PDB entry 8JPC | electron microscopy, 3.07 A resolution | chains R and G of the 4 polymer chains in the assembly

# Chain R
Name: Neurotensin receptor type 1
Source organism: Homo sapiens
UniProt: P30989 (NTR1_HUMAN); residues 1-418 here = UniProt positions 1-418
Chain sequence (418 residues; numbered 1 to 418; the number before each row is that of its first residue):
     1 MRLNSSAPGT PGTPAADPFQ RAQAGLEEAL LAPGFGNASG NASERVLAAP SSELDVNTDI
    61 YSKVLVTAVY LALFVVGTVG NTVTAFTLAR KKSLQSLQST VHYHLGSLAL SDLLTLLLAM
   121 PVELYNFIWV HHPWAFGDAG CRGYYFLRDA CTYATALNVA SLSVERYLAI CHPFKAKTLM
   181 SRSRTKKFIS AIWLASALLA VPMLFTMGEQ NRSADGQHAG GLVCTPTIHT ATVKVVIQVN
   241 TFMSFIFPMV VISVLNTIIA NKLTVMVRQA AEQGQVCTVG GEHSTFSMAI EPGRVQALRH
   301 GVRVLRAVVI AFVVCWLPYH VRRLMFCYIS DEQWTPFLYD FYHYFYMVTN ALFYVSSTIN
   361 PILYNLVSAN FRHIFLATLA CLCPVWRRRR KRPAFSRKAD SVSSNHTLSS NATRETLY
Unresolved in the structure: 1-51, 89-99, 272-290, 379-418
Cystine bridges: Cys141-Cys224
Ligand contacts: SRW (2-[{2-(1-fluorocyclopropyl)-4-[4-(2-methoxyphenyl)piperidin-1-yl]quinazolin-6-yl}(methyl)amino]ethan-1-ol): Leu105, Leu108, Val159, Leu162, Ser163, Arg166, Ile170, Asn256, Ile259, Leu263, Val304, Leu305, Val308, Asn360, Tyr364, Val367, Ser368, Phe371
UniProt features mapped onto this chain:
  - region: Val321 to Tyr344 (Neurotensin binding)
  - lipidation (S-palmitoyl cysteine): Cys381, Cys383
  - glycosylation (N-linked (GlcNAc...) asparagine): Asn4, Asn37, Asn41
  - mutagenesis: Cys381 (C381S: Abolishes palmitoylation; when associated with S-383), Cys383 (C383S: Abolishes palmitoylation; when associated with S-381)

# Chain G
Name: Beta-adrenergic receptor kinase 1
Source organism: Bos taurus
Notes: EC 2.7.11.15
UniProt: P21146 (ARBK1_BOVIN); residue numbers follow UniProt; this construct covers 2-689
Chain sequence (688 residues; each row starts with the number of its first residue):
     2 ADLEAVLADV SYLMAMEKSK ATPAARASKK ILLPEPSIRS VMQKYLEDRG EVTFEKIFSQ
    62 KLGYLLFRDF CLKHLEEAKP LVEFYEEIKK YEKLETEEER LVCSREIFDT YIMKELLACS
   122 HPFSKSAIEH VQGHLVKKQV PPDLFQPYIE EICQNLRGDV FQKFIESDKF TRFCQWKNVE
   182 LNIHLTMNDF SVHRIIGRGG FGEVYGCRKA DTGKMYAMKC LDKKRIKMKQ GETLALNERI
   242 MLSLVSTGDC PFIVCMSYAF HTPDKLSFIL DLMNGGDLHY HLSQHGVFSE PDMIFYAAEI
   302 ILGLEHMHNR FVVYRDLKPA NILLDEHGHV RISDLGLACD FSKKKPHASV GTHGYMAPEV
   362 LQKGVAYDSS ADWFSLGCML FKLLRGHSPF RQHKTKDKHE IDRMTLTMAV ELPDSFSPEL
   422 RSLLEGLLQR DVNRRLGCLG RGAQEVKESP FFRDLDWQMV FLQKYPPPLI PPRGEVNAAD
   482 AFDIGSFDEE DTKGIKLLDS DQELYRNFPL TISERWQQEV AETVFDTINA ETDRLEARKK
   542 TKNKQLGHEE DYALGKDCIM HGYMSKMGNP FLTQWQRRYF YLFPNRLEWR GEGEAPQSLL
   602 TMEEIQSVEE TQIKERKCLL LKIRGGKQFV LQCDSDPELV QWKKELRDAY REAQQLVQRV
   662 PKMKNKPRSP VVELSKVPLI QRGSANGL
Unresolved in the structure: 660-689
Sequence notes: engineered mutation Pro292 (Ala in P21146), Ile295 (Arg in P21146), Asp455 (Ser in P21146)
Ligand contacts:
  - SRW (2-[{2-(1-fluorocyclopropyl)-4-[4-(2-methoxyphenyl)piperidin-1-yl]quinazolin-6-yl}(methyl)amino]ethan-1-ol): Leu4, Glu5, Leu8
  - staurosporine (STU): Ile197, Gly198, Arg199, Val205, Ala218, Lys220, Val255, Leu271, Asp272, Leu273, Met274, Asn275, Gly277, Asp278, Ala321, Asn322, Leu324, Ser334, Asp335, Asn478, Ala479

# Interface between chain R and chain G
Contacting residue pairs (16):
  Arg166(R) with Leu8(G)
  Ile170(R) with Leu8(G), hydrophobic
  Phe174(R) with Ser29(G); Ser192(G)
  Arg294(R) with Val7(G); Asp10(G), salt bridge
  Ala297(R) with Ala2(G); Leu4(G); Val7(G), hydrophobic
  Leu298(R) with Leu8(G), hydrophobic
  Gly301(R) with Leu4(G)
  Val367(R) with Leu4(G)
  Ser368(R) with Asp3(G)
  Ala369(R) with Asp3(G)
  Asn370(R) with Asp3(G), hydrogen bond (backbone-side chain); Phe483(G)
Also at the interface, not in a pair above, chain R (14 interface residues in all): Pro173, Glu291, Gly293
Also at the interface, not in a pair above, chain G (15 interface residues in all): Val11, Ser12, Arg209, Ala211, Gly475, Glu476

# Summary
The interface between chain R and chain G involves 14 residues on one side and 15 on the other, with 1
hydrogen bond and 1 salt bridge. Among the polar pairs are Arg294(R)-Asp10(G) and Asn370(R)-Asp3(G). Compound
SRW is bound between chain R and chain G.
Here chain R is Neurotensin receptor type 1 (Homo sapiens) and chain G is Beta-adrenergic receptor kinase 1
(Bos taurus). Entry 8JPC (cryo-EM structure of NTSR1-GRK2-Galpha(q) complexes 2) was determined by electron
microscopy, deposited together with 8JPB, 8JPD, 8JPE and 8JPF.
